PDB entry 8VCX | X-ray diffraction, 2.59 A resolution | chains D and B of the 5 polymer chains in the assembly

# Chain D
Name: T-CELL-RECEPTOR, TCR A2.13 alpha
Source organism: Homo sapiens
Sequence (203 residues; numbered 2 to 220; 16 numbers in that range are skipped by the numbering (no residue carries them; nothing is unmodelled there); the number before each row is that of its first residue):
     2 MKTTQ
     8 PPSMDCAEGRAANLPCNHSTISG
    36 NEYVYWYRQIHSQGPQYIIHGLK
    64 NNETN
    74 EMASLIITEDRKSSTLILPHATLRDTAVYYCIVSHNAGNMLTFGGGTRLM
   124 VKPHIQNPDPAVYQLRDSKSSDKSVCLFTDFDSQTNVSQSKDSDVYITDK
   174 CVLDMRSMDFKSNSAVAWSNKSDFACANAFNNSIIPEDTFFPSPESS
Unresolved in the structure: 144, 164, 195, 217-220
Disulfides: Cys23-Cys104

# Chain B
Name: MHC class II HLA-DQ-beta-1
Source organism: Homo sapiens
UniProtKB: O19707 (O19707_HUMAN); residues 1-192 here = UniProt positions 1-192
Sequence (192 residues; each row starts with the number of its first residue):
     1 RDSPEDFVYQFKGMCYFTNGTERVRLVTRYIYNREEYARFDSDVGVYRAV
    51 TPLGPPAAEYWNSQKEVLERTRAELDTVCRHNYQLELRTTLQRRVEPTVT
   101 ISPSRTEALNHHNLLVCSVTDFYPAQIKVRWFRNDQEETTGVVSTPLIRN
   151 GDWTFQILVMLEMTPQRGDVYTCHVEHPSLQNPIIVEWRAQS
Unresolved in the structure: 1
Disulfides: Cys15-Cys79, Cys117-Cys173
Covalently attached groups: N-acetylglucosamine (NAG) linked to Asn19

# Chain D / chain B interface
Contacting residue pairs - 6 pairs, chain D then chain B:
  Ser29(D) - His81(B)
  Gly30(D) - His81(B)
  Asn36(D) - Thr77(B)
  Asn36(D) - His81(B)  hydrogen bond
  Tyr38(D) - Ala73(B)
  Lys58(D) - Asp76(B)  salt bridge
Other interface residues (no listed pair), chain B (5 interface residues in all): Arg70

# Overview
Chain D and chain B each contribute 5 residues to their interface, with 1 hydrogen bond and 1 salt bridge.
Polar pairs include Lys58(D)-Asp76(B) and Asn36(D)-His81(B). N-acetylglucosamine is covalently linked to
Asn19(B).
Chain D is T-CELL-RECEPTOR, TCR A2.13 alpha and chain B is MHC class II HLA-DQ-beta-1, both from Homo sapiens;
the structure, Human TCR A2.13 in complex with DQ8-InsCpep, was determined by X-ray diffraction (same
publication as 8VCY, 8VD0, 8VD2, 8VDD and 8VDU).
